1IBL - chains A and I of the 24 polymer chains in the assembly; structure by X-ray diffraction, 3.11 A resolution.

# Chain A
Molecule: 16S ribosomal RNA
From: Thermus thermophilus
Sequence (1522 nucleotides; row label = number of the first residue in the row; note: 42 numbers in that range are skipped by the numbering (no residue carries them; nothing is unmodelled there); a row labelled like 190A-190L holds insertion residues (190A, then the next letters in order); numbering starts at 0):
     0 UUUGUUGGAG AGUUUGAUCC UGGCUCAGGG UGAACGCUGG CGGCGUGCCU AAGACAUGCA
    60 AGUCGUGCGG G
    73 CCGCGGGGUU UU
    88 ACUCCG
    95 UGGUC
   101 AGCGGCGGAC GGGUGAGUAA CGCGUGGGU
  129A G
   130 ACCUACCCGG AAGAGGGGGA CAACCCGGGG AAACUCGGGC UAAUCCCCCA UGUGGACCCG
   190 C
190A-190L CCCUUGGGGUGU
   191 GUCCAAAGGG CUUU
   216 GCCCGCUUCC GGAUGGGCCC GCGUCCCAUC AGCUAGUUGG UGGGGUAAUG GCCCACCAAG
   276 GCGACGACGG GUAGCCGGUC UGAGAGGAUG GCCGGCCACA GGGGCACUGA GACACGGGCC
   336 CCACUCCUAC GGGAGGCAGC AGUUAGGAAU CUUCCGCAAU GGGCGCAAGC CUGACGGAGC
   396 GACGCCGCUU GGAGGAAGAA GCCCUUCGGG GUGUAAACUC CUGAA
   442 CCCGGGACGA AACCCCCGAC GA
   474 GGGGACUGAC GGUACCGGG
   494 GUAAUAGCGC CGGCCAACUC CGUGCCAGCA GCCGCGGUAA UACGGAGGGC GCGAGCGUUA
   554 CCCGGAUUCA CUGGGCGUAA AGGGCGUGUA GGCGGCCUGG GGCGUCCCAU GUGAAAGACC
   614 ACGGCUCAAC CGUGGGGGAG CGUGGGAUAC GCUCAGGCUA GACGGUGGGA GAGGGUGGUG
   674 GAAUUCCCGG AGUAGCGGUG AAAUGCGCAG AUACCGGGAG GAACGCCGAU GGCGAAGGCA
   734 GCCACCUGGU CCACCCGUGA CGCUGAGGCG CGAAAGCGUG GGGAGCAAAC CGGAUUAGAU
   794 ACCCGGGUAG UCCACGCCCU AAACGAUGCG CGCUAGGUCU CUGGGUCU
   848 CCUGGGGGCC GAAGCUAACG CGUUAAGCGC GCCGCCUGGG GAGUACGGCC GCAAGGCUGA
   908 AACUCAAAGG AAUUGACGGG GGCCCGCACA AGCGGUGGAG CAUGUGGUUU AAUUCGAAGC
   968 AACGCGAAGA ACCUUACCAG GCCUUGACAU GCUAGG
 1003A G
  1004 AACCCGGGUG AAAGCCUGGG GUGCCCC
1030A-1030D GCGA
  1031 GGGGAGCCCU AGCACAGGUG CUGCAUGGCC GUCGUCAGCU CGUGCCGUGA GGUGUUGGGU
  1091 UAAGUCCCGC AACGAGCGCA ACCCCCGCCG UUAGUUGCCA GCGGUUCGGC CGGGCACUCU
  1151 AACGGGACUG CCCGCGAAA
  1171 GCGGGAGGAA GGAGGGGACG ACGUCUGGUC AGCAUGGCCC UUACGGCCUG GGCGACACAC
  1231 GUGCUACAAU GCCCACUACA AAGCGAUGCC ACCCGGCAAC GGGGAGCUAA UCGCAAAAAG
  1291 GUGGGCCCAG UUCGGAUUGG GGUCUGCAAC CCGACCCCAU GAAGCCGGAA UCGCUAGUAA
  1351 UCGCGGAUCA G
 1361A C
  1362 CAUGCCGCGG UGAAUACGUU CCCGGGCCUU GUACACACCG CCCGUCACGC CAUGGGAGCG
  1422 GGCUCUACCC GAAGUCGCCG GG
  1446 AGCCUACGGG
  1459 CAGGCGCCGA GGGUAGGGCC CGUGACUGGG GCGAAGUCGU AACAAGGUAG CUGUACCGGA
  1519 AGGUGCGGCU GGAUCACCUC CUUUCU
Unresolved in the structure: 0-4, 1535-1544
Bound ions: Mg2+ site 1: U12, G21, G22; Mg2+ site 2: G15, U920; Mg2+ site 3 near G21 (its only coordinating residue here); Mg2+ site 4: C48, G115; Mg2+ site 5 near A53 (its only coordinating residue here); Mg2+ site 6: G61, U62, G105; Mg2+ site 7: G70, U98; Mg2+ site 8: A109, G331; Mg2+ site 9: G115, A116, G117, G289; Mg2+ site 10: A116, G117, G289; Mg2+ site 11: C121, G124, U125, G126, C235, G236; Mg2+ site 12 near G168 (its only coordinating residue here); 75 more Mg2+ sites not listed
Residues lining bound ligands: paromomycin (PAR): C1404, G1405, U1406, C1407, A1408, C1409, C1490, G1491, A1492, A1493, G1494, U1495, C1496

# Chain I
Protein: 30S ribosomal protein S9
From: Thermus thermophilus
Amino-acid sequence (128 residues; each row starts with the number of its first residue):
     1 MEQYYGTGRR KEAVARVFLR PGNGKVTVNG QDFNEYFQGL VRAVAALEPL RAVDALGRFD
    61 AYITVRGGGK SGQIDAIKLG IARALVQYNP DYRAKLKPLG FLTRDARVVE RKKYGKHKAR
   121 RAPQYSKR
Unresolved in the structure: 1

# How chain A and chain I interact
Contacting residue pairs (119):
  G942(A) with Gln124(I), hydrogen bond to the base
  U943(A) with Gln124(I), sugar contact
  G966(A) with Lys127(I), sugar contact
  C967(A) with Arg128(I), hydrogen bond to the phosphate
  A968(A) with Arg128(I), salt bridge to the phosphate
  C970(A) with Ser126(I), base contact
  C1116(A) with Val108(I), sugar contact
  G1117(A) with Arg104(I), salt bridge to the phosphate; Ala106(I), sugar contact
  C1118(A) with Arg9(I), salt bridge to the phosphate; Arg83(I), hydrogen bond to the phosphate; Arg104(I), salt bridge to the phosphate
  C1119(A) with Arg9(I), salt bridge to the phosphate; Arg83(I), salt bridge to the phosphate
  G1127(A) with Arg16(I), hydrogen bond to the sugar
  C1128(A) with Arg16(I), sugar contact; Arg66(I), salt bridge to the phosphate
  C1129(A) with Tyr62(I), hydrogen bond to the phosphate
  A1130(A) with Gln3(I), sugar contact; Phe18(I), sugar contact; Arg20(I), salt bridge to the phosphate; Tyr62(I), phosphate contact
  G1131(A) with Arg20(I), salt bridge to the phosphate
  C1147(A) with Tyr5(I), hydrogen bond to the sugar; Thr7(I), phosphate contact; Arg16(I), hydrogen bond to the base
  U1148(A) with Tyr5(I), phosphate contact; Thr7(I), hydrogen bond to the phosphate; Val14(I), phosphate contact; Arg16(I), sugar contact
  C1149(A) with Arg9(I), salt bridge to the phosphate; Val14(I), phosphate contact
  G1178(A) with Arg93(I), salt bridge to the phosphate; Lys97(I), salt bridge to the phosphate
  A1179(A) with Leu102(I), sugar contact; Thr103(I), phosphate contact; Arg104(I), sugar contact
  A1180(A) with Thr103(I), hydrogen bond to the phosphate
  G1186(A) with Glu110(I), sugar contact; Arg111(I), sugar contact; Lys113(I), hydrogen bond to the phosphate; Arg120(I), salt bridge to the phosphate
  G1187(A) with Arg111(I), hydrogen bond to the sugar; Lys113(I), salt bridge to the phosphate
  A1188(A) with Tyr114(I), phosphate contact
  G1231(A) with Ser126(I), hydrogen bond to the phosphate; Lys127(I), salt bridge to the phosphate
  U1232(A) with Gln124(I), hydrogen bond to the phosphate; Tyr125(I), phosphate contact; Ser126(I), phosphate contact
  G1233(A) with His117(I), salt bridge to the phosphate; Pro123(I), phosphate contact; Gln124(I), hydrogen bond to the phosphate
  A1248(A) with Lys70(I), hydrogen bond to the base
  C1249(A) with Tyr36(I), sugar contact; Gly67(I), phosphate contact; Gly68(I), base contact; Gly69(I), hydrogen bond to the sugar; Lys70(I), hydrogen bond to the sugar; Gln73(I), hydrogen bond to the sugar
  A1250(A) with Arg66(I), phosphate contact; Gly67(I), hydrogen bond to the phosphate; Gly68(I), hydrogen bond to the phosphate
  A1251(A) with Glu12(I), sugar contact; Gly67(I), phosphate contact
  G1290(A) with Leu40(I), sugar contact; Lys70(I), base contact
  G1291(A) with Gln38(I), hydrogen bond to the sugar; Gly39(I), sugar contact; Leu40(I), sugar contact
  U1292(A) with Gln38(I), sugar contact
  C1342(A) with Gln124(I), sugar contact; Tyr125(I), phosphate contact
  G1343(A) with Arg121(I), hydrogen bond to the sugar; Ala122(I), sugar contact; Tyr125(I), phosphate contact
  C1344(A) with Lys116(I), salt bridge to the phosphate; Arg120(I), sugar contact; Ala122(I), phosphate contact
  U1345(A) with Arg120(I), salt bridge to the phosphate
  A1346(A) with Arg120(I), salt bridge to the phosphate
  G1347(A) with Arg10(I), hydrogen bond to the base; Lys11(I), base contact; Arg107(I), hydrogen bond to the base; Val108(I), sugar contact; Val109(I), phosphate contact; Glu110(I), hydrogen bond to the phosphate
  U1348(A) with Val109(I), phosphate contact; Glu110(I), hydrogen bond to the phosphate; Arg120(I), phosphate contact
  A1349(A) with Lys118(I), salt bridge to the phosphate; Arg120(I), hydrogen bond to the phosphate; Arg121(I), hydrogen bond to the phosphate
  A1350(A) with Lys118(I), salt bridge to the phosphate; Arg121(I), salt bridge to the phosphate
  U1351(A) with Lys118(I), base contact
  C1366(A) with His117(I), salt bridge to the phosphate
  C1367(A) with Lys112(I), salt bridge to the phosphate; Tyr114(I), phosphate contact; Gly115(I), hydrogen bond to the phosphate
  G1368(A) with Arg111(I), salt bridge to the phosphate; Lys112(I), salt bridge to the phosphate; Lys113(I), phosphate contact; Tyr114(I), hydrogen bond to the phosphate
  C1369(A) with Arg111(I), phosphate contact; Lys112(I), hydrogen bond to the phosphate
  G1370(A) with Glu12(I), phosphate contact; Val109(I), phosphate contact
  G1371(A) with Lys11(I), salt bridge to the phosphate; Glu12(I), phosphate contact; Gly68(I), sugar contact; Gly69(I), phosphate contact; Val109(I), phosphate contact
  U1372(A) with Lys11(I), salt bridge to the phosphate; Gly69(I), phosphate contact; Ser71(I), hydrogen bond to the phosphate; Gly72(I), hydrogen bond to the phosphate
  G1373(A) with Lys11(I), hydrogen bond to the base; Ser71(I), hydrogen bond to the phosphate
Interface residues without a listed pair, chain A (55 interface residues in all): G1177, A1252, A1287
Interface residues without a listed pair, chain I (54 interface residues in all): Glu2, Arg42

# In short
Chain A and chain I form an interface of 55 and 54 residues respectively; the contacts include 35 hydrogen
bonds and 28 salt bridges. Among the polar pairs are G942(A)-Gln124(I), C1147(A)-Arg16(I) and
A1248(A)-Lys70(I). Ligands of chain A: paromomycin.
Chain A is 16S ribosomal RNA and chain I is 30S ribosomal protein S9, both from Thermus thermophilus; the
structure, Structure of the thermus thermophilus 30S ribosomal subunit in complex with a messenger RNA
fragment and ..., was determined by X-ray diffraction (same publication as 1IBK and 1IBM).
